Entry 1T74 (X-ray diffraction, 2.00 A resolution); this record covers chains A and B.

[Chain A]
Protein: Androgen receptor
From: Pan troglodytes
Notes: fragment: ligand binding domain
Reference sequence: O97775 (ANDR_PANTR); residues 662-919 here correspond to UniProt positions 654-911 (UniProt number = residue number - 8)
Chain sequence (269 residues; numbered 651 to 919; the number before each row is that of its first residue):
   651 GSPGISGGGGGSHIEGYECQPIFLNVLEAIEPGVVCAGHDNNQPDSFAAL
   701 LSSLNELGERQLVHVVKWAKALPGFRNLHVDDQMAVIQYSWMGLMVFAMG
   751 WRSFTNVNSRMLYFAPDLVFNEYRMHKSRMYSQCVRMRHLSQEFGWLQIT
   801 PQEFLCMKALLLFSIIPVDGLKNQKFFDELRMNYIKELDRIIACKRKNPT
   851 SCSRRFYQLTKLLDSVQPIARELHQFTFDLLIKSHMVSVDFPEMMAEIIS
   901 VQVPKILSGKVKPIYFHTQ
Not modelled in the structure: 651-669, 919
Construct notes: cloning artifact (651-661)
Ligand contacts: 5-alpha-dihydrotestosterone (DHT): L701, L704, N705, L707, G708, Q711, W741, M742, M745, V746, M749, R752, F764, M780, M787, L873, F876, T877, L880, F891
UniProt features mapped onto this chain:
  - binding site (17beta-hydroxy-5alpha-androstan-3-one): N705, R752, T877
  - site: K720 (Interaction with coactivator LXXL and FXXFY motifs), E897 (Interaction with coactivator FXXLF and FXXFY motifs)
  - modified residue: Y915 (Phosphotyrosine)
  - cross-link (Glycyl lysine isopeptide (Lys-Gly)): K845 (interchain with G-Cter in ubiquitin), K847 (interchain with G-Cter in ubiquitin)
From the paper describing this entry:
  - specificity-determining residues: V730, M734, I737 (by similarity / conservation)

[Chain B]
Protein: WxxLF motif peptide
Chain sequence (15 residues; row label = number of the first residue in the row):
    99 SRWQALFDDGTDTSR
Not modelled in the structure: 107-113

[Interface between chain A and chain B]
Contacting residue pairs (18):
  L712(A) - W101(B)  hydrophobic
  V713(A) - R100(B)
  V716(A) - W101(B)  hydrophobic
  V716(A) - L104(B)  hydrophobic
  K720(A) - F105(B)  hydrogen bond (side chain-backbone)
  M734(A) - W101(B)
  M734(A) - Q102(B)
  M734(A) - F105(B)  hydrophobic
  I737(A) - W101(B)  hydrophobic
  I737(A) - F105(B)  hydrophobic
  Q738(A) - W101(B)  hydrogen bond
  E893(A) - S99(B)
  E893(A) - R100(B)  hydrogen bond (side chain-backbone)
  M894(A) - R100(B)
  M894(A) - W101(B)
  M894(A) - L104(B)  hydrophobic
  E897(A) - S99(B)  hydrogen bond
  I898(A) - W101(B)  hydrophobic
Also at the interface, not in a pair above, chain A (13 interface residues in all): E709, Q733
Interface features reported in the paper:
  - interface residues, chain A: K720(A), Q738(A), E893(A), E897(A)

[Summary]
Chain A and chain B form an interface of 13 and 6 residues respectively; the contacts include 4 hydrogen
bonds. Polar contacts include K720(A)-F105(B), Q738(A)-W101(B) and E893(A)-R100(B). Chain A binds
5-alpha-dihydrotestosterone. From UniProt: 3 residues binding 17beta-hydroxy-5alpha-androstan-3-one on chain
A. From the paper: interface residues K720(A), Q738(A) and E893(A) among others; specificity determinants
V730(A), M734(A) and I737(A).
Chain A is Androgen receptor (Pan troglodytes) and chain B is WxxLF motif peptide; the structure, Crystal
structure of the androgen receptor ligand binding domain in complex with a WxxLF motif, was determined by
X-ray diffraction, deposited together with 1T73, 1T76, 1T79, 1T7F, 1T7M and 1T7R.
